9NA3 - chain A; structure by X-ray diffraction, 2.10 A resolution.

== Chain A ==
Protein: Interleukin-1 receptor-associated kinase 4
Source organism: Homo sapiens
Notes: EC 2.7.11.1; fragment: kinase domain
Reference sequence: Q9NWZ3 (IRAK4_HUMAN); numbering as in UniProt (aligned over 160-460)
Chain sequence (304 residues; each row starts with the number of its first residue):
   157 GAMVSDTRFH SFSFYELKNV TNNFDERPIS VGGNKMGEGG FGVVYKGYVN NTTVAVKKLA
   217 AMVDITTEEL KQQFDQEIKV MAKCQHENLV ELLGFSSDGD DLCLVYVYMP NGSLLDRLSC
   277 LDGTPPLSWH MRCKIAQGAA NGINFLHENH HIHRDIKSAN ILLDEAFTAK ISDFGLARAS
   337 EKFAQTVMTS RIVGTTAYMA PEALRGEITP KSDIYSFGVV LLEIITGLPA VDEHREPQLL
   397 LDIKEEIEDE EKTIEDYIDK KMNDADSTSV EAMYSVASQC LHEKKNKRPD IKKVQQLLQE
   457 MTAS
Not modelled in the structure: 157-163, 218-220, 255-257, 337-341, 459-460
Sequence notes: expression tag (157-159)
Modified / non-standard residues: Thr342 (phosphothreonine; TPO); Thr345 (phosphothreonine; TPO); Ser346 (phosphoserine; SEP)
Curated features (UniProtKB/Swiss-Prot):
  - active site: Asp311 (Proton acceptor)
  - binding site (ATP): Met192 to Val200, Lys213, Lys313 to Asn316, Asp329
  - modified residue: Thr342 (Phosphothreonine), Thr345 (Phosphothreonine), Ser346 (Phosphoserine)
  - natural variant: Gly298 (G298D: In IMD67)
  - mutagenesis: Lys213 (K213A: Loss of kinase activity)
Small-molecule neighbours: A1BWX ((6P)-6-[(8R)-3-cyanopyrrolo[1,2-b]pyridazin-7-yl]-N-[(2S)-2-fluoro-3-hydroxy-3-methylbutyl]-4-[(4-hydroxybicyclo[2.2.2]octan-1-yl)amino]pyridine-3-carboxamide): Met192, Gly193, Glu194, Gly195, Val200, Ala211, Lys213, Glu233, Val246, Tyr262, Val263, Tyr264, Met265, Pro266, Asn267, Gly268, Ser269, Asp272, Arg273, Asp278, Thr280, Ala315, Leu318, Ser328, Asp329

== In short ==
Ligands of chain A: compound A1BWX. From UniProt: active-site residue Asp311, 15 ATP-binding residues and one
mutagenesis site.
Chain A is Interleukin-1 receptor-associated kinase 4 (Homo sapiens); the structure, IRAK4 in Complex with
Compound 15, was determined by X-ray diffraction, deposited together with 9NA2, 9NA4, 9NA5 and 9NA6.
